PDB entry 8KD4 | electron microscopy, 2.93 A resolution | chains O and X of the 16 polymer chains in the assembly

== Chain O ==
Protein: Histone H3
Source organism: Xenopus laevis
UniProtKB: A0A310TTQ1 (A0A310TTQ1_XENLA); residues 1-135 here correspond to UniProt positions 2-136 (UniProt number = residue number + 1)
Sequence (135 residues; numbered 1 to 135; the number before each row is that of its first residue):
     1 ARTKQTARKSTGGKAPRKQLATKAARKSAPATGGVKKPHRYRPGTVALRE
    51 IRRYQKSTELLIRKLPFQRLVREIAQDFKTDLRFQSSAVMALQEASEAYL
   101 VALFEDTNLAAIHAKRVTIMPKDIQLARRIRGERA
Unresolved in the structure: 1-36, 135
Sequence notes: engineered mutation Ala110 (Cys111 in A0A310TTQ1)
Modified positions: Lys36 (N-trimethyllysine; M3L)

== Chain X ==
Molecule: 187bp DNA
Sequence (187 nucleotides; each row starts with the number of its first residue; numbers below 1 keep their minus sign (DG-93 is residue -93)):
   -93 GCGGTGGCGGCCGCTCTAGAACAGGATGTATATATCTGACACGTGCCTGG
   -43 AGACTAGGGAGTAATCCCCTTGGCGGTTAAAACGCGGGGGACAGCGCGTA
     7 CGTGCGTTTAAGCGGTGCTAGAGCTGTCTACGACCAATTGAGCGGCCTCG
    57 GCACCGGGATTCTCCAGGGCGGCCGCGTATAGGGTCC
Unresolved in the structure: -93 to -89, 76-93

== How chain O and chain X interact ==
Pairs across the interface (24; chain O residue first):
  Arg40(O) with DG8(X), base contact; DT9(X), hydrogen bond to the base; DG10(X), sugar contact
  Tyr41(O) with DT9(X), sugar contact; DG10(X), phosphate contact
  Arg42(O) with DT9(X), phosphate contact
  Pro43(O) with DG8(X), phosphate contact; DT9(X), phosphate contact
  Gly44(O) with DG8(X), hydrogen bond to the phosphate; DT9(X), hydrogen bond to the phosphate
  Thr45(O) with DT9(X), hydrogen bond to the phosphate
  Val46(O) with DT9(X), hydrogen bond to the phosphate; DG10(X), phosphate contact
  Ala47(O) with DT9(X), hydrogen bond to the phosphate
  Arg49(O) with DG-66(X), sugar contact
  Arg53(O) with DT-65(X), salt bridge to the phosphate
  Arg63(O) with DA17(X), phosphate contact; DG18(X), salt bridge to the phosphate
  Lys64(O) with DG18(X), hydrogen bond to the phosphate
  Leu65(O) with DA17(X), phosphate contact; DG18(X), hydrogen bond to the phosphate
  Pro66(O) with DA17(X), phosphate contact
  Arg69(O) with DA17(X), salt bridge to the phosphate
  Arg83(O) with DA26(X), hydrogen bond to the base
Other interface residues (no listed pair), chain O (20 interface residues in all): Pro38, His39, Lys56, Thr118
Other interface residues (no listed pair), chain X (14 interface residues in all): DG-69, DT-67, DA-64, DC7, DC11, DG27

== In short ==
The interface between chain O and chain X involves 20 residues on one side and 14 on the other; the contacts
include 9 hydrogen bonds and 3 salt bridges. Polar contacts include Arg40(O)-DT9(X), Arg83(O)-DA26(X) and
Gly44(O)-DG8(X).
Here chain O is Histone H3 (Xenopus laevis) and chain X is 187bp DNA. Entry 8KD4 (Rpd3S in complex with
nucleosome with H3K36MLA modification and 187bp DNA, class1) was determined by electron microscopy together
with 8KC7, 8KD2, 8KD3, 8KD5, 8KD6 and 8KD7 from the same study.
